PDB entry 2B9W | X-ray diffraction, 1.95 A resolution | chain A

== Chain A ==
Protein: putative aminooxidase
Source organism: Propionibacterium acnes
Amino-acid sequence (424 residues; numbered 1 to 424; the number before each row is that of its first residue):
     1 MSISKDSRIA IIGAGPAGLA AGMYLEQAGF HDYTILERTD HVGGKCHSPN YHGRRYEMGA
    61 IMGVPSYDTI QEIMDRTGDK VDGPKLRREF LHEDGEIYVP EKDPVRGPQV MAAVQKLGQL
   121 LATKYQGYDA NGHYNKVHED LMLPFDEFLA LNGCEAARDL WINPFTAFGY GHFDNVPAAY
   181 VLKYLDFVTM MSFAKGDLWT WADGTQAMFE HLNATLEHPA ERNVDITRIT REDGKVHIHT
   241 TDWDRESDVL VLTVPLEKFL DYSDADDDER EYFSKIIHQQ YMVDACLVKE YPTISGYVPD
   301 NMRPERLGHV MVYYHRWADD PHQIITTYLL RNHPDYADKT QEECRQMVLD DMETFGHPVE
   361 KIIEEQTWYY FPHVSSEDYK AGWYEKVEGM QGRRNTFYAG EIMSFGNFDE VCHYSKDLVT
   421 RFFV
Disordered / not traced: 1
Ion coordination: Na+: D40, H41
Residues lining bound ligands: FAD (flavin-adenine dinucleotide): I12, G13, A14, G15, P16, A17, G18, L36, E37, R38, T39, G43, G44, K45, C46, M58, G59, A60, I61, M62, Y67, F168, Y170, I226, T253, V254, P255, Y262, Y281, V283, Y328, W368, Y370, G400, E401, G406, N407, F408, D409, V411
Reported in the primary citation:
  - conformationally variable residues (side-chain flip): R88, F193
  - catalytic residues: F168 (proposed by the authors, not directly observed)
  - specificity-determining residues: F168 (proposed by the authors, not directly observed)

== In short ==
Chain A binds flavin-adenine dinucleotide. D40 and H41 form the Na+ site. From the paper: the catalytic
residue F168; the specificity determinant F168.
Chain A is putative aminooxidase (Propionibacterium acnes); the structure, Crystal Structure of CLA-producing
fatty acid isomerase from P. acnes, was determined by X-ray diffraction, deposited together with 2B9X, 2B9Y,
2BA9, 2BAB and 2BAC.
